2AFH - chains A and D of the 6 polymer chains in the assembly; structure by X-ray diffraction, 2.10 A resolution.

== Chain A ==
Protein: Nitrogenase molybdenum-iron protein
Organism: Azotobacter vinelandii
Notes: EC 1.18.6.1
UniProtKB: P07328 (NIFD_AZOVI); residues 2-492 here correspond to UniProt positions 1-491 (UniProt number = residue number - 1)
Sequence (491 residues; numbered 2 to 492; the number before each row is that of its first residue):
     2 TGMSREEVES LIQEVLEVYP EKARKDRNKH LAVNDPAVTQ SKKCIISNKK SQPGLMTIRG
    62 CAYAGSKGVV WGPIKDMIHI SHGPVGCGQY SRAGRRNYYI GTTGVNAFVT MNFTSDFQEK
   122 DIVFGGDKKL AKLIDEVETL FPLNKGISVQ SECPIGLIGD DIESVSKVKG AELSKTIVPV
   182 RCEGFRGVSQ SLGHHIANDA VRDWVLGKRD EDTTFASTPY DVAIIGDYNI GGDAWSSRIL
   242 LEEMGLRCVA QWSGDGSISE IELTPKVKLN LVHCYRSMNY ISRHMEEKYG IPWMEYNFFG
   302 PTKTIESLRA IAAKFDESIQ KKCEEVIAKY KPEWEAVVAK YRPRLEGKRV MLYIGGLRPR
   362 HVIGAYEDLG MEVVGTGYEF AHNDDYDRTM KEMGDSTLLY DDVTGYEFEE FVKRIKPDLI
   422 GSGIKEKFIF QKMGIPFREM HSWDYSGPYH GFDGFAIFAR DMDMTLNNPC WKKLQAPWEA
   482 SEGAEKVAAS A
Unresolved in the structure: 2-4, 481-492
Ion coordination: fe(8)-S(7) cluster Fe: C62, C88, C154 (shared with 3 residues of chain B); fe(7)-mo-S(9)-n cluster Fe near C275 (its only coordinating residue here)
Small-molecule neighbours:
  - fe(7)-mo-S(9)-n cluster (CFN): V70, R96, H195, Y229, I231, C275, R277, S278, I355, G356, G357, L358, R359, P360, F381, M441, H442
  - fe(8)-S(7) cluster (CLF): C62, Y64, P85, G87, C88, Y91, E153, C154, G185
  - 3-hydroxy-3-carboxy-adipic acid (HCA): A65, G95, R96, Q191, G424, I425, K426, E440, H442

== Chain D ==
Protein: Nitrogenase molybdenum-iron protein
Organism: Azotobacter vinelandii
Notes: EC 1.18.6.1
UniProtKB: P07329 (NIFK_AZOVI); residues 2-523 here correspond to UniProt positions 1-522 (UniProt number = residue number - 1)
Sequence (522 residues; numbered 2 to 523; the number before each row is that of its first residue):
     2 SQQVDKIKAS YPLFLDQDYK DMLAKKRDGF EEKYPQDKID EVFQWTTTKE YQELNFQREA
    62 LTVNPAKACQ PLGAVLCALG FEKTMPYVHG SQGCVAYFRS YFNRHFREPV SCVSDSMTED
   122 AAVFGGQQNM KDGLQNCKAT YKPDMIAVST TCMAEVIGDD LNAFINNSKK EGFIPDEFPV
   182 PFAHTPSFVG SHVTGWDNMF EGIARYFTLK SMDDKVVGSN KKINIVPGFE TYLGNFRVIK
   242 RMLSEMGVGY SLLSDPEEVL DTPADGQFRM YAGGTTQEEM KDAPNALNTV LLQPWHLEKT
   302 KKFVEGTWKH EVPKLNIPMG LDWTDEFLMK VSEISGQPIP ASLTKERGRL VDMMTDSHTW
   362 LHGKRFALWG DPDFVMGLVK FLLELGCEPV HILCHNGNKR WKKAVDAILA ASPYGKNATV
   422 YIGKDLWHLR SLVFTDKPDF MIGNSYGKFI QRDTLHKGKE FEVPLIRIGF PIFDRHHLHR
   482 STTLGYEGAM QILTTLVNSI LERLDEETRG MQATDYNHDL VR
Ion coordination: fe(8)-S(7) cluster Fe: C70, C95, C153 (shared with 3 residues of chain C); Ca2+ site 1: R108, E109 (shared with 2 residues of chain B); Ca2+ site 2: D353, D357 (shared with 2 residues of chain B)
Small-molecule neighbours: fe(8)-S(7) cluster (CLF): C70, P72, S92, G94, C95, Y98, F99, T152, C153, S188

== How chain A and chain D interact ==
Pairs across the interface - 46 pairs, chain A then chain D:
  R93(A) - L521(D)
  A94(A) - L521(D)  hydrophobic
  R97(A) - D520(D)  salt bridge
  Y99(A) - Y517(D)
  Y99(A) - N518(D)  hydrogen bond
  Y99(A) - D520(D)  hydrogen bond
  Y100(A) - Y517(D)
  G102(A) - Q513(D)
  T103(A) - M512(D)
  T103(A) - Q513(D)  hydrogen bond
  T104(A) - M512(D)
  F429(A) - D357(D)
  Q432(A) - T356(D)  hydrogen bond
  Q432(A) - D357(D)  hydrogen bond
  K433(A) - D353(D)  salt bridge
  R439(A) - T360(D)
  Y446(A) - W361(D)  hydrophobic
  Y446(A) - V522(D)
  Y446(A) - R523(D)
  M465(A) - T360(D)
  M465(A) - H363(D)
  T466(A) - H359(D)  hydrogen bond
  T466(A) - T360(D)
  N469(A) - H359(D)
  N469(A) - H363(D)
  P470(A) - L384(D)
  P470(A) - E385(D)
  P470(A) - Y415(D)
  W472(A) - T356(D)
  K474(A) - L322(D)
  K474(A) - D323(D)  salt bridge
  K474(A) - R348(D)  hydrogen bond (backbone-side chain)
  K474(A) - V352(D)
  L475(A) - R348(D)
  L475(A) - V352(D)  hydrophobic
  Q476(A) - R348(D)
  A477(A) - R348(D)
  P478(A) - D326(D)
  P478(A) - M330(D)  hydrophobic
  P478(A) - R348(D)
  W479(A) - D326(D)
  W479(A) - M330(D)  hydrophobic
  W479(A) - I340(D)  hydrophobic
  W479(A) - T345(D)  hydrogen bond
  W479(A) - R348(D)
  W479(A) - Y487(D)
Interface residues without a listed pair, chain A (31 interface residues in all): I101, N107, W236, K428, D445, N468, C471
Interface residues without a listed pair, chain D (31 interface residues in all): L329, M355, G387, D516

== Overview ==
Chain A and chain D each contribute 31 residues to their interface; the contacts include 8 hydrogen bonds and
3 salt bridges. Polar pairs include R97(A)-D520(D), K433(A)-D353(D) and K474(A)-D323(D). Ligands of chain A:
3-hydroxy-3-carboxy-adipic acid, fe(7)-mo-S(9)-n cluster and fe(8)-S(7) cluster. Chain D binds fe(8)-S(7)
cluster.
Chain A is Nitrogenase molybdenum-iron protein and chain D is Nitrogenase molybdenum-iron protein, both from
Azotobacter vinelandii; the structure, Crystal Structure of Nucleotide-Free Av2-Av1 Complex, was determined by
X-ray diffraction (same publication as 4WZB and 2AFI).
